PDB entry 1SMK | X-ray diffraction, 2.50 A resolution | chains A and B

Chain A (and B):
Protein: Malate dehydrogenase, glyoxysomal
Organism: Citrullus lanatus
Notes: EC 1.1.1.37; chain B of this document is another copy of the same molecule, construct and numbering; everything in this record applies to it too
Reference sequence: P19446 (MDHG_CITLA); residues 37-356 here = UniProt positions 37-356
Chain sequence (326 residues; each row starts with the number of its first residue):
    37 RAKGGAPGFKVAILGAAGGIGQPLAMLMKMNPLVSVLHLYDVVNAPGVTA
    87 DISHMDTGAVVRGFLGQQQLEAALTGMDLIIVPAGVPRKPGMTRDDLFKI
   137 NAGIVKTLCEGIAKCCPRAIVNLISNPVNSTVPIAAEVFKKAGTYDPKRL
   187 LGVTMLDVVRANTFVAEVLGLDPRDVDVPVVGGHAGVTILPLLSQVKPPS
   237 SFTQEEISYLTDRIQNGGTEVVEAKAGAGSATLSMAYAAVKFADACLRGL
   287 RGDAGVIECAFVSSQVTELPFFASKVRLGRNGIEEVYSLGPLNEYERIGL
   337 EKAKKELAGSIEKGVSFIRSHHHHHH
Not modelled in the structure: 37-43, 357-362
Sequence notes: expression tag (357-362)
Swiss-Prot annotation at these positions:
  - active site: His220 (Proton acceptor)
  - binding site (NAD(+)): Gly51 to Gly57, Asp77, Asn137, Ile160 to Asn162, Met271
  - binding site (substrate): Arg124, Arg130, Asn162, Arg196
From the paper describing this entry:
  - conformationally variable residues (order/disorder transition): Pro123 to Asp132, Glu256 to Thr268
  - catalytic residues: Arg124 (citing earlier work)

Chain A / chain B interface:
Pairs across the interface (82):
  Gln58(A) with Leu269(B)
  Met62(A) with Met62(B), hydrophobic; Leu63(B), hydrophobic; Leu269(B)
  Leu63(A) with Met62(B), hydrophobic; Leu63(B), hydrophobic; Met66(B), hydrophobic
  Met66(A) with Leu63(B), hydrophobic; Tyr273(B), hydrophobic
  Pro68(A) with Arg210(B)
  Gly83(A) with Ala260(B); Lys261(B)
  Ala86(A) with Ala260(B), hydrophobic
  Asp87(A) with Lys261(B), salt bridge; Ala267(B); Thr268(B), hydrogen bond (side chain-backbone); Leu269(B), hydrogen bond (side chain-backbone); Ser270(B), hydrogen bond
  Ile88(A) with Leu269(B), hydrophobic
  Ser89(A) with Thr199(B)
  His90(A) with Val195(B); Arg196(B), hydrogen bond; Thr199(B), hydrogen bond (backbone-side chain); Phe200(B); Gly253(B); Glu256(B), salt bridge; Val257(B)
  Met91(A) with Val195(B), hydrophobic; Thr199(B); Ser270(B); Tyr273(B), hydrophobic
  Asp92(A) with Val195(B); Asn198(B), hydrogen bond; Thr199(B), hydrogen bond (backbone-side chain); Pro209(B); Arg210(B); Tyr273(B), hydrogen bond; Lys277(B), salt bridge
  Thr93(A) with Pro209(B); Tyr273(B)
  Gly94(A) with Asp208(B); Arg210(B)
  Val195(A) with His90(B); Met91(B), hydrophobic; Asp92(B)
  Arg196(A) with His90(B), hydrogen bond
  Asn198(A) with Asp92(B), hydrogen bond
  Thr199(A) with Ser89(B); His90(B), hydrogen bond (side chain-backbone); Met91(B), hydrogen bond (side chain-backbone); Asp92(B), hydrogen bond (side chain-backbone)
  Phe200(A) with His90(B)
  Asp208(A) with Gly94(B)
  Pro209(A) with Asp92(B); Thr93(B)
  Arg210(A) with Asp92(B); Thr93(B); Gly94(B)
  Gly253(A) with His90(B)
  Glu256(A) with His90(B), salt bridge
  Val257(A) with Ala86(B); Asp87(B); His90(B)
  Ala260(A) with Pro82(B); Gly83(B), hydrogen bond (backbone-backbone); Ala86(B), hydrophobic
  Lys261(A) with Gly83(B); Asp87(B), salt bridge
  Ala267(A) with Asp87(B)
  Thr268(A) with Asp87(B), hydrogen bond (backbone-side chain)
  Leu269(A) with Gln58(B); Met62(B); Val84(B), hydrophobic; Asp87(B), hydrogen bond (backbone-side chain); Ile88(B), hydrophobic
  Ser270(A) with Asp87(B), hydrogen bond; Met91(B)
  Tyr273(A) with Met66(B), hydrophobic; Met91(B), hydrophobic; Asp92(B), hydrogen bond; Thr93(B)
  Lys277(A) with Asp92(B), salt bridge
Interface residues without a listed pair, chain A (41 interface residues in all): Pro59, Pro82, Val84, Glu203, Arg249, Ser266, Ala272
Interface residues without a listed pair, chain B (40 interface residues in all): Pro59, Arg249, Ser266, Met271, Ala272

Overview:
The interface between chain A and chain B involves 41 residues on one side and 40 on the other; the contacts
include 18 hydrogen bonds and 6 salt bridges. Polar pairs include Asp87(A)-Lys261(B), His90(A)-Glu256(B) and
Asp92(A)-Lys277(B). From the paper: the catalytic residue Arg124(A); conformational variability at Pro123(A)
and Glu256(A).
Both chains are Malate dehydrogenase, glyoxysomal (Citrullus lanatus). Entry 1SMK (Mature and translocatable
forms of glyoxysomal malate dehydrogenase have different activities and stabilities but similar crystal ...)
was determined by X-ray diffraction (same publication as 1SEV).
